PDB entry 6S7G | X-ray diffraction, 1.84 A resolution | chains A and D of the 8 polymer chains in the assembly

[Chain A (and D)]
Name: Fucose-binding lectin
From: Pseudomonas aeruginosa
Notes: chain D of this document is another copy of the same molecule, construct and numbering; everything in this record applies to it too
Reference sequence: A0A069Q9V4 (A0A069Q9V4_PSEAI); residues 1-114 here correspond to UniProt positions 2-115 (UniProt number = residue number + 1)
Sequence (114 residues; row label = number of the first residue in the row):
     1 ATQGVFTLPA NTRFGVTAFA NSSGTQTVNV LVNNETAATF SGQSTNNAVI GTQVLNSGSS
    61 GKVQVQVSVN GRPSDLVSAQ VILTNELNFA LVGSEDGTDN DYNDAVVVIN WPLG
Metal / ion sites: Ca2+ site 1: N21, D101, N103, D104 (together with ZDC) (shared with 1 residue of chain C); Ca2+ site 2: E95, D99, D101, D104 (together with ZDC); Ca2+ site 3: G114 (together with ZDC) (shared with 4 residues of chain C)
Residues lining bound ligands: ZDC (3,7-anhydro-2,8-dideoxy-L-glycero-D-gluco-octonic acid): N21, S22, S23, T45, E95, D96, G97, D99, D101, N103, D104

[How chain A and chain D interact]
Pairs across the interface - 6 pairs, chain A then chain D:
  A1(A) with D75(D), hydrogen bond (backbone-side chain); V77(D), hydrophobic; Y102(D)
  D75(A) with A1(D), hydrogen bond (side chain-backbone)
  V77(A) with A1(D), hydrophobic
  Y102(A) with A1(D)

[In short]
The chain A/chain D interface involves 4 residues from each chain, with 2 hydrogen bonds. Its one
hydrogen-bonded contact is A1(A)-D75(D). Ligands of chain A: compound ZDC. The Ca2+ site 1 is built by N21(A),
D101(A), N103(A) and D104(A).
Both chains are Fucose-binding lectin (Pseudomonas aeruginosa). Entry 6S7G (Cfucosylated linker peptide SBL1
bound to Fucose binding Lectin LecB (PA-IIL) from Pseudomonas aeruginosa at 1.84 ...) was determined by X-ray
diffraction (same publication as 6S5R and 6S5S).
